PDB entry 5YEG | X-ray diffraction, 2.00 A resolution | chains A and D of the 3 polymer chains in the assembly

# Chain A
Molecule: Transcriptional repressor CTCF
From: Homo sapiens
UniProt: P49711 (CTCF_HUMAN); numbering as in UniProt (aligned over 349-490)
Chain sequence (142 residues; numbered 349 to 490; the number before each row is that of its first residue):
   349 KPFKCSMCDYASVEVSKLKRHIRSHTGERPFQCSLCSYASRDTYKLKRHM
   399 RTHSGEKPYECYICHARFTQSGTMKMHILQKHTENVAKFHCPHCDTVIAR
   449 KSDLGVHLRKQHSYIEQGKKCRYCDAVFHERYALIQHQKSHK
Unresolved in the structure: 349, 488-490
Bound ions: Zn2+ site 1: Cys353, Cys356, His369, His373; Zn2+ site 2: Cys381, Cys384, His397, His401; Zn2+ site 3: Cys409, Cys412, His425, His430; Zn2+ site 4: Cys439, Cys442, His455, His460; Zn2+ site 5: Cys469, Cys472, His485
From the paper describing this entry:
  - binding site for the 20-nt DNA strand: Glu362, Lys365, Arg368, Tyr392, Lys393, Arg396, Gln418, Thr421, Arg448, Asp451
  - specificity-determining residues: Gln418 (proposed by the authors, not directly observed)
  - mutagenesis - Q418A: decreased binding to DNA probe
  - mutagenesis - K365A, R368A, R396A: decreased binding to DNA
  - mutagenesis - K365A, R368A, R396A, Q418A: decreased binding to the 20-nt DNA strand
  - binding site for the 21-nt DNA strand (chain D): Lys365, Tyr392

# Chain D
Molecule: 21-nt DNA strand
Sequence (21 nucleotides; row label = number of the first residue in the row):
     1 TCGCCCTCTGCTGGTTAAAGT
Unresolved in the structure: 21

# Chain A / chain D interface
Residue-residue contacts (15; chain A residue first):
  Glu362(A) with DC2(D), base contact; DG3(D), base contact
  Ser364(A) with DC2(D), sugar contact
  Lys365(A) with DG3(D), hydrogen bond to the base; DC4(D), base contact
  Tyr392(A) with DC5(D), base contact; DC6(D), base contact; DT7(D), base contact
  Lys395(A) with DC4(D), salt bridge to the phosphate
  Lys423(A) with DC8(D), salt bridge to the phosphate
  Arg448(A) with DC11(D), base contact
  Lys449(A) with DG10(D), salt bridge to the phosphate
  Ser450(A) with DC11(D), base contact
  Val454(A) with DT12(D), base contact
  Arg457(A) with DC11(D), salt bridge to the phosphate
Other interface residues (no listed pair), chain A (16 interface residues in all): Arg368, Thr391, Arg396, Tyr407, Ser419

# In short
Chain A and chain D form an interface of 16 and 10 residues respectively; the contacts include 1 hydrogen bond
and 4 salt bridges. Among the polar pairs are Lys365(A)-DG3(D), Lys395(A)-DC4(D) and Lys423(A)-DC8(D). From
the paper: a binding site for the 20-nt DNA strand at Glu362(A), Lys365(A) and Arg368(A) among others; K365A,
R368A and R396A of chain A, among others, reduce binding to the 20-nt DNA strand.
Here chain A is Transcriptional repressor CTCF (Homo sapiens) and chain D is a 21-nt DNA strand. Entry 5YEG
(Crystal structure of CTCF ZFs4-8-Hs5-1a complex) was determined by X-ray diffraction together with 5YEF, 5YEH
and 5YEL from the same study.
